PDB entry 7KAM | electron microscopy, 3.80 A resolution | chains C and D of the 7 polymer chains in the assembly

# Chain C
Protein: Protein transport channel Sec61 complex, gamma subunit (Sss1)
Organism: Thermomyces lanuginosus
Chain sequence (70 residues; numbered 1 to 70; the number before each row is that of its first residue):
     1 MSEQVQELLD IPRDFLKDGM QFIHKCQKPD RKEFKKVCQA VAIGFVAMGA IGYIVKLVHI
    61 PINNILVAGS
Disordered / not traced: 1-11, 69-70

# Chain D
Protein: Protein transport protein Sec63
Organism: Thermomyces lanuginosus
Chain sequence (719 residues; row label = number of the first residue in the row; note: 2 numbers in that range are skipped by the numbering (no residue carries them; nothing is unmodelled there); a row labelled like 184A-184B holds insertion residues (184A, then the next letters in order); numbers below 1 keep their minus sign (Gly-14 is residue -14)):
   -14 GGSGGSGGSG GSGGSMSSRE YNYDENGQFF PFFVLTLTGL VTLPLTYSLL KPPKKVESTA
    46 PRIKSDFKPQ HDDIIQNQKR KRLRKERRVK RAIAVVVGWA IIGYMVYLII VTRRTA
   104 PKIWDPYEIL GISRSADERA IARRYKRLSL LYHPDKVRPD PSKNETMEML NQRFVELTKA
   164 YKALTDEEIR NNYLQYGHPD G
184A-184B KQ
   185 SYSIGIALPK LIIEEGSGKY VLMLYASLLG ILLPYIVGRW WYGSQRYTRE KVLAASAGNM
   245 FREYEGTMIG GPIVNALSTG EEYKEMLSGP KAEEGLAKVE KKVLALDEKI LSAKDREVLR
   305 KIDNPVRRKA LALLWAYLNR IDLEDPVLNE EKYEAGSIAL SLTESFTAIA LAFGNLIPII
   365 GAYRISQCIV QAISPGSSPL LQLPYFTPKV VESVEGADVK THLSVQKYLD MPEERRRSLT
   425 VGPGLLTEDQ YNSAIAVAKQ LPLFAISKAF FKVAGERVVT PSSLVQLVIK GRIIPPGSTG
   485 VPDVTEKDLE DIDPDEADVN AIIGRKGATK PSGKSGDEND GDRVQPPLAH APYLPRDHPP
   545 RWHIFLADAK QGKIAVPPFT FTTFDKPIFD EQGKPTFNMQ TLRMQFQAPP QVGNFSFVLH
   605 MISDSYMGFD VKQEITLQVE DPSKAAVLQE EDDISEPDED SIAGQMQALK TGVPPKKKKV
   665 VESDDDESDT EGDEEDTSET DTETDTDEEG SGTGENLYFQ
Disordered / not traced: -14 to 4, 36-44, 104-183, 184A-184B, 482-526, 571-579, 626-704

# Interface between chain C and chain D
Contacting residue pairs - 14 pairs, chain C then chain D:
  Tyr53(C) with Phe18(D)
  His59(C) with Tyr209(D), hydrogen bond
  Ile60(C) with Tyr8(D); Ile190(D), hydrophobic
  Pro61(C) with Tyr8(D); Leu192(D), hydrophobic; Ile196(D), hydrophobic
  Ile62(C) with Tyr209(D), hydrophobic
  Asn64(C) with Tyr8(D); Ile197(D)
  Ile65(C) with Ile196(D); Gly202(D); Val205(D), hydrophobic
  Leu66(C) with Leu206(D), hydrophobic
Interface residues without a listed pair, chain C (9 interface residues in all): Leu57
Interface residues without a listed pair, chain D (11 interface residues in all): Leu22

# Summary
9 residues of chain C and 11 residues of chain D are in contact; the contacts include 1 hydrogen bond. The
hydrogen-bonded pair is His59(C)-Tyr209(D).
Chain C is Protein transport channel Sec61 complex, gamma subunit (Sss1) and chain D is Protein transport
protein Sec63, both from Thermomyces lanuginosus; the structure, Cryo-EM structure of the Sec complex from T.
lanuginosus, wild-type, class with Sec62, plug-closed conformation, was determined by electron microscopy,
deposited together with 7KAH, 7KAI, 7KAJ, 7KAK, 7KAL, 7KAN and 8 further entries.
